4GAM - chains B and C of the 8 polymer chains in the assembly; structure by X-ray diffraction, 2.90 A resolution.

Chain B:
Name: Methane monooxygenase component A beta chain
From: Methylococcus capsulatus
Notes: EC 1.14.13.25
UniProtKB: P18798 (MEMB_METCA); residues 1-389 here = UniProt positions 1-389
Chain sequence (389 residues; each row starts with the number of its first residue):
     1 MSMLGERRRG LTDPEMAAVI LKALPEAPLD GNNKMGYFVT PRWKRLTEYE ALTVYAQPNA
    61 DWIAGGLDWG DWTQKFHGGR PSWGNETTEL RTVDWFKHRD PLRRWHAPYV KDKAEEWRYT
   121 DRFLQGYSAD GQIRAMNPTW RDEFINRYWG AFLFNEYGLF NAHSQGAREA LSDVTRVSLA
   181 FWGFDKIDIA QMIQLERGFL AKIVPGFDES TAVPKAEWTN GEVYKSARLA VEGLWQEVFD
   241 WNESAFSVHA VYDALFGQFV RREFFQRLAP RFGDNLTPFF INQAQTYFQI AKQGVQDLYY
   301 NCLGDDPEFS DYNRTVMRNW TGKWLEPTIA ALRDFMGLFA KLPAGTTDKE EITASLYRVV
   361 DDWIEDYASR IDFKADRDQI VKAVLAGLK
Unresolved in the structure: 1

Chain C:
Name: Methane monooxygenase component A gamma chain
From: Methylococcus capsulatus
Notes: EC 1.14.13.25
UniProtKB: P11987 (MEMG_METCA); residues 1-170 here = UniProt positions 1-170
Chain sequence (170 residues; each row starts with the number of its first residue):
     1 MAKLGIHSND TRDAWVNKIA QLNTLEKAAE MLKQFRMDHT TPFRNSYELD NDYLWIEAKL
    61 EEKVAVLKAR AFNEVDFRHK TAFGEDAKSV LDGTVAKMNA AKDKWEAEKI HIGFRQAYKP
   121 PIMPVNYFLD GERQLGTRLM ELRNLNYYDT PLEELRKQRG VRVVHLQSPH
Unresolved in the structure: 1-2, 169-170

How chain B and chain C interact:
Residue-residue contacts (51):
  Asp61(B) - Ile6(C)
  Asp61(B) - His7(C)
  Asp61(B) - Arg12(C)  salt bridge
  Asp61(B) - Trp55(C)
  Trp62(B) - Leu54(C)
  Trp62(B) - Trp55(C)
  Trp62(B) - Ala58(C)
  Leu67(B) - His7(C)  hydrogen bond (backbone-side chain)
  Asp68(B) - His7(C)  hydrogen bond (backbone-side chain)
  Trp69(B) - Ile6(C)  hydrophobic
  Asp71(B) - Leu54(C)
  His77(B) - His111(C)  hydrogen bond (backbone-side chain)
  His77(B) - Met140(C)
  His77(B) - Arg143(C)  hydrogen bond
  His77(B) - Asn144(C)
  Gly78(B) - His111(C)
  Gly78(B) - Ile112(C)
  Gly78(B) - Arg115(C)
  Gly78(B) - Leu139(C)
  Gly79(B) - Arg115(C)
  Arg80(B) - Arg115(C)
  Arg80(B) - Glu132(C)
  Pro81(B) - Arg115(C)
  Glu86(B) - Arg115(C)  salt bridge
  Glu86(B) - Lys119(C)
  Glu86(B) - Pro120(C)
  Glu86(B) - Val125(C)
  Glu86(B) - Phe128(C)
  Thr87(B) - Val125(C)
  Thr88(B) - Val125(C)
  Glu89(B) - Pro124(C)
  Glu89(B) - Val125(C)  hydrogen bond (side chain-backbone)
  Arg91(B) - Glu61(C)  salt bridge
  Arg91(B) - Glu62(C)
  Val238(B) - Asn126(C)
  Phe239(B) - Asn126(C)  hydrogen bond (backbone-side chain)
  Phe239(B) - Leu129(C)
  Phe239(B) - Asp130(C)
  Asp240(B) - Val125(C)
  Asp240(B) - Asn126(C)  hydrogen bond (backbone-side chain)
  Glu243(B) - Asn126(C)  hydrogen bond
  Phe309(B) - Glu62(C)
  Tyr312(B) - Ala65(C)
  Tyr312(B) - Val66(C)  hydrophobic
  Tyr312(B) - Ala69(C)  hydrophobic
  Tyr312(B) - Phe77(C)
  Thr315(B) - Ala69(C)
  Val316(B) - Phe77(C)  hydrophobic
  Asn319(B) - Glu74(C)  hydrogen bond (side chain-backbone)
  Asn319(B) - Arg78(C)  hydrogen bond
  Lys323(B) - Arg78(C)
Interface residues without a listed pair, chain B (34 interface residues in all): Gly70, Asn85, Gln165, Glu237, Glu308, Asp311, Arg318, Gly322
Interface residues without a listed pair, chain C (34 interface residues in all): Tyr53, Arg70, Pro121, Met123

Summary:
The chain B/chain C interface involves 34 residues from each chain; the contacts include 10 hydrogen bonds and
3 salt bridges. Polar contacts include Asp61(B)-Arg12(C), Glu86(B)-Arg115(C) and Arg91(B)-Glu61(C).
Chain B is Methane monooxygenase component A beta chain and chain C is Methane monooxygenase component A gamma
chain, both from Methylococcus capsulatus; the structure, Complex structure of Methane monooxygenase
hydroxylase and regulatory subunit, was determined by X-ray diffraction.
